Entry 6TXZ (X-ray diffraction, 3.06 A resolution); this record covers chains A and H of the 3 polymer chains in the assembly.

# Chain A
Molecule: Hepatitis A virus cellular receptor 2
Organism: Homo sapiens
Notes: fragment: fab antibody fragment
Reference sequence: Q8TDQ0 (HAVR2_HUMAN); residues 22-130 here = UniProt positions 22-130
Sequence (110 residues; each row starts with the number of its first residue):
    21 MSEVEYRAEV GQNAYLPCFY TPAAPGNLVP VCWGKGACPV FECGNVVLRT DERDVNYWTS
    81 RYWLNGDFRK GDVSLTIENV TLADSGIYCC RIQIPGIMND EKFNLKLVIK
Disordered / not traced: 21
Disulfides: Cys38-Cys110, Cys52-Cys63, Cys58-Cys109
Differences from the reference sequence: initiating methionine (21)
Curated features (UniProtKB/Swiss-Prot):
  - binding site (a 1,2-diacyl-sn-glycero-3-phospho-L-serine): Arg111, Met118
  - binding site (Ca(2+)): Gly116, Asn119
  - natural variant: Tyr82 (Y82C: In SPTCL), Ile97 (I97M: In SPTCL; uncertain significance), Thr101 (T101I: In SPTCL; uncertain significance)
From the paper describing this entry:
  - specificity-determining residues: Val60, Phe61 (proposed by the authors, not directly observed)

# Chain H
Molecule: Fab H
Organism: Homo sapiens
Notes: antibody fragment or engineered binder
Sequence (229 residues; row label = number of the first residue in the row):
     1 EVQLVESGGG LVQPGGSLRL SCAASGFTFS SYAMSWVRQA PGKGLEWVSA ISVSGGSTYY
    61 ADSVKGRFTI SRDNSKNTLY LQMNSLRAED TAVYYCAKAN WGFFDYWGQG TLVTVSSAST
   121 KGPSVFPLAP SSKSTSGGTA ALGCLVKDYF PEPVTVSWNS GALTSGVHTF PAVLQSSGLY
   181 SLSSVVTVPS SSLGTQTYIC NVNHKPSNTK VDKKVEPKSC AAAHHHHHH
Disordered / not traced: 220-229
Disulfides: Cys22-Cys96, Cys144-Cys200

# Chain A / chain H interface
Contacting residue pairs - 34 pairs, chain A then chain H:
  Pro50(A) with Ser54(H)
  Pro59(A) with Trp101(H)
  Phe61(A) with Trp47(H), hydrophobic; Ala50(H), hydrophobic; Tyr59(H), hydrophobic; Ala99(H), hydrophobic; Trp101(H); Gly102(H)
  Glu62(A) with Ala33(H); Ser52(H); Val53(H), hydrogen bond (side chain-backbone); Asn100(H)
  Cys63(A) with Trp101(H)
  Gly64(A) with Trp101(H)
  Asn65(A) with Trp101(H)
  Arg69(A) with Ser31(H), hydrogen bond (side chain-backbone); Val53(H)
  Glu72(A) with Ser54(H)
  Gln113(A) with Ser52(H); Ser54(H)
  Ile114(A) with Ser57(H), hydrogen bond (backbone-side chain)
  Pro115(A) with Gly56(H)
  Gly116(A) with Gly56(H), hydrogen bond (backbone-backbone); Ser57(H), hydrogen bond (backbone-side chain); Thr58(H)
  Ile117(A) with Thr58(H); Tyr60(H), hydrophobic; Lys65(H)
  Met118(A) with Thr58(H), hydrogen bond (backbone-backbone); Tyr59(H), hydrophobic; Tyr60(H); Lys65(H)
  Asp120(A) with Ser57(H), hydrogen bond; Tyr59(H), hydrogen bond
Other interface residues (no listed pair), chain A (19 interface residues in all): Val60, Asp71, Arg111
From the paper, about this interface:
  - epitope / paratope residues, chain A: Phe61(A), Glu62(A), Arg111(A), Asp120(A)
  - hot spots on chain A (mutagenesis) - F61A, E62A: decreased binding to M6903
  - epitope / paratope residues, chain H: Tyr59(H)

# Summary
The interface between chain A and chain H involves 19 residues on one side and 17 on the other; the contacts
include 8 hydrogen bonds. Among the polar pairs are Glu62(A)-Val53(H), Arg69(A)-Ser31(H) and
Ile114(A)-Ser57(H). The paper reports that F61A and E62A of chain A reduce binding to M6903; epitope/paratope
residues Phe61(A), Glu62(A) and Tyr59(H) among others.
Here chain A is Hepatitis A virus cellular receptor 2 and chain H is Fab H, both from Homo sapiens. Entry 6TXZ
(Fab part of M6903 in complex with human TIM3) was determined by X-ray diffraction.
